PDB entry 6FHP | X-ray diffraction, 1.70 A resolution | chains A and C

Chain A:
Name: Dispase autolysis-inducing protein
From: Streptomyces mobaraensis
UniProt: P84908 (DAIP_STRMB); residues 5-346 here correspond to UniProt positions 31-372 (UniProt number = residue number + 26)
Chain sequence (342 residues; each row starts with the number of its first residue):
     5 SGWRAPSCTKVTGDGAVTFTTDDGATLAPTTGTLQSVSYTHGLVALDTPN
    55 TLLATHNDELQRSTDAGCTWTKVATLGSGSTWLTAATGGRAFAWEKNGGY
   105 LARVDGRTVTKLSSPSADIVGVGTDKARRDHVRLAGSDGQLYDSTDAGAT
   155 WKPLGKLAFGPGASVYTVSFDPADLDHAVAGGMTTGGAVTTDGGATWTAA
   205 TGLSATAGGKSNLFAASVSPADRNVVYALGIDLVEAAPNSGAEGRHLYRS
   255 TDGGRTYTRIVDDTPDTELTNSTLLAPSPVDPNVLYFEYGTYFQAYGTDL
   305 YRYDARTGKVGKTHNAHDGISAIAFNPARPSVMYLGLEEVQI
Cystine bridges: Cys12-Cys72

Chain C:
Name: Thermolysin
From: Geobacillus stearothermophilus
Notes: EC 3.4.24.27
UniProt: P43133 (THER_GEOSE); residues 255-316 here correspond to UniProt positions 490-551 (UniProt number = residue number + 235)
Chain sequence (62 residues; numbered 255 to 316; the number before each row is that of its first residue):
   255 VVGIGRDKLGKIFYRALTQYLTPTSNFSQLRAAAVQSATDLYGSTSQEVA
   305 SVKQAFDAVGVK
Not modelled in the structure: 255-256, 316

Chain A / chain C interface:
Pairs across the interface (33):
  Lys100(A) with Thr278(C)
  Asn101(A) with Thr278(C), hydrogen bond
  Asp122(A) with Asn280(C), hydrogen bond
  Ser168(A) with Gln283(C), hydrogen bond
  Tyr170(A) with Tyr274(C), hydrogen bond (side chain-backbone); Gln283(C)
  Met187(A) with Tyr274(C), hydrophobic; Gln283(C); Ala286(C); Ala287(C)
  Thr188(A) with Tyr274(C); Gln290(C)
  Asn216(A) with Gln273(C), hydrogen bond (side chain-backbone); Tyr274(C)
  Phe218(A) with Gln273(C); Thr276(C)
  Ile235(A) with Gln273(C)
  Leu237(A) with Tyr274(C)
  Ala240(A) with Arg269(C), hydrogen bond (backbone-side chain); Gln273(C)
  Pro242(A) with Arg269(C); Asp294(C); Leu295(C), hydrophobic
  Glu247(A) with Thr272(C), hydrogen bond; Gln273(C), hydrogen bond (backbone-side chain)
  Arg249(A) with Thr272(C), hydrogen bond (side chain-backbone)
  Asn275(A) with Leu271(C); Thr272(C), hydrogen bond (side chain-backbone); Gln273(C); Tyr274(C); Leu275(C), hydrogen bond (side chain-backbone); Thr276(C)
  Ser276(A) with Pro277(C)
Interface residues without a listed pair, chain A (22 interface residues in all): Trp86, Val169, Lys214, Ala241, Ala246
Interface residues without a listed pair, chain C (18 interface residues in all): Tyr268, Ser279

In short:
22 residues of chain A face 18 of chain C across their interface, with 11 hydrogen bonds. Among the polar
pairs are Asn101(A)-Thr278(C), Asp122(A)-Asn280(C) and Ser168(A)-Gln283(C).
Here chain A is Dispase autolysis-inducing protein (Streptomyces mobaraensis) and chain C is Thermolysin
(Geobacillus stearothermophilus). Entry 6FHP (DAIP in complex with a C-terminal fragment of thermolysin) was
determined by X-ray diffraction.
